Entry 5WBZ (X-ray diffraction, 2.40 A resolution); this record covers chains A and B.

== Chain A (and B) ==
Name: Ketohexokinase
Source organism: Homo sapiens
Notes: EC 2.7.1.3; chain B of this document is another copy of the same molecule, construct and numbering; everything in this record applies to it too
UniProt: P50053 (KHK_HUMAN); residue numbers follow UniProt; this construct covers 5-298
Amino-acid sequence (313 residues; each row starts with the number of its first residue; numbers below 1 keep their minus sign (Met-14 is residue -14)):
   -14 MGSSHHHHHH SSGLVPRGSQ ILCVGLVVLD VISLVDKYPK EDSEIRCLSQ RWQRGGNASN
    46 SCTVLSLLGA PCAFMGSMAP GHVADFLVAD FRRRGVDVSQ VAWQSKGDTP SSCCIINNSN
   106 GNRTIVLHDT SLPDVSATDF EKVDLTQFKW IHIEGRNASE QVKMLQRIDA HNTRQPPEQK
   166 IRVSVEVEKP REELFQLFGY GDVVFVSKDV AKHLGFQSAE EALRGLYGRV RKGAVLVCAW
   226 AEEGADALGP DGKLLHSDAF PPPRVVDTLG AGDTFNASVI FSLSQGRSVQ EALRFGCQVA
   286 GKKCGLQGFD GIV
Not modelled in the structure: -14 to 2 (chain B: -14 to -3)
Construct notes: expression tag (-14 to 4)
Small-molecule neighbours: A4J (6-[(3S,4S)-3,4-dihydroxypyrrolidin-1-yl]-2-[(3S)-3-hydroxy-3-methylpyrrolidin-1-yl]-4-(trifluoromethyl)pyridine-3-carbonitrile): Gly106, Asn107, Ala224, Trp225, Ala226, Glu227, Ala244, Pro246, Pro247, Val250, Thr253, Ala256, Gly257, Phe260, Cys282, Ala285, Gly286, Cys289
UniProt features mapped onto this chain:
  - binding site (beta-D-fructose): Asp15, Gly41, Asn42, Asn45, Asp258
  - binding site (ATP): Arg108, Ala226 to Gly229, Gly255 to Asp258
  - natural variant: Gly40 (G40R: In FRUCT), Ala43 (A43T: In FRUCT)

== Chain A / chain B interface ==
Pairs across the interface - 70 pairs, chain A then chain B:
  Leu14(A) - Trp37(B)  hydrophobic
  Ser18(A) - Val111(B)
  Val20(A) - Val111(B)  hydrophobic
  Tyr23(A) - Pro24(B)  hydrogen bond (side chain-backbone)
  Tyr23(A) - Glu26(B)
  Pro24(A) - Tyr23(B)  hydrogen bond (backbone-side chain)
  Pro24(A) - Val111(B)  hydrophobic
  Lys25(A) - Thr109(B)
  Glu26(A) - Tyr23(B)
  Glu26(A) - Asn102(B)  hydrogen bond
  Glu26(A) - Asn105(B)  hydrogen bond
  Glu26(A) - Asn107(B)
  Glu26(A) - Thr109(B)
  Asp27(A) - Asn107(B)
  Asp27(A) - Arg108(B)
  Asp27(A) - Thr109(B)  hydrogen bond (backbone-side chain)
  Ser28(A) - Thr109(B)
  Ser28(A) - Ile110(B)  hydrogen bond (backbone-backbone)
  Glu29(A) - Ile110(B)
  Glu29(A) - Leu112(B)
  Ile30(A) - Ile110(B)  hydrogen bond (backbone-backbone)
  Ile30(A) - Val111(B)
  Ile30(A) - Leu112(B)  hydrogen bond (backbone-backbone)
  Arg31(A) - Leu112(B)
  Arg31(A) - His113(B)  hydrogen bond (side chain-backbone)
  Cys32(A) - Val111(B)  hydrophobic
  Cys32(A) - Leu112(B)  hydrogen bond (backbone-backbone)
  Cys32(A) - Asp114(B)
  Leu33(A) - Asp114(B)
  Ser34(A) - Asp114(B)
  Gln35(A) - Asp93(B)
  Gln35(A) - Thr94(B)  hydrogen bond (side chain-backbone)
  Gln35(A) - Ser96(B)
  Gln35(A) - His113(B)
  Gln35(A) - Asp114(B)  hydrogen bond (side chain-backbone)
  Trp37(A) - Trp37(B)  hydrophobic
  Trp37(A) - His67(B)
  Trp37(A) - Val68(B)
  His67(A) - His67(B)
  Phe71(A) - His67(B)
  Ser96(A) - Gln35(B)  hydrogen bond
  Ser96(A) - Trp37(B)
  Cys98(A) - Val16(B)  hydrophobic
  Cys98(A) - Cys98(B)  hydrophobic
  Ile100(A) - Ile100(B)  hydrophobic
  Asn102(A) - Glu26(B)  hydrogen bond
  Asn107(A) - Glu26(B)
  Asn107(A) - Asp27(B)
  Arg108(A) - Asp27(B)  salt bridge
  Arg108(A) - Glu29(B)  salt bridge
  Thr109(A) - Lys25(B)
  Thr109(A) - Glu26(B)
  Thr109(A) - Asp27(B)  hydrogen bond (side chain-backbone)
  Thr109(A) - Ser28(B)
  Ile110(A) - Ser28(B)  hydrogen bond (backbone-backbone)
  Ile110(A) - Glu29(B)
  Ile110(A) - Ile30(B)  hydrogen bond (backbone-backbone)
  Val111(A) - Ser18(B)
  Val111(A) - Val20(B)  hydrophobic
  Val111(A) - Ile30(B)
  Val111(A) - Cys32(B)  hydrophobic
  Leu112(A) - Ile30(B)  hydrogen bond (backbone-backbone)
  Leu112(A) - Arg31(B)
  Leu112(A) - Cys32(B)  hydrogen bond (backbone-backbone)
  His113(A) - Cys32(B)
  His113(A) - Gln35(B)
  Asp114(A) - Arg31(B)  salt bridge
  Arg141(A) - Arg31(B)
  Glu173(A) - Glu29(B)
  Lys174(A) - Glu29(B)
Other interface residues (no listed pair), chain A (38 interface residues in all): Val16, Val68, Ser97, Asn105
Other interface residues (no listed pair), chain B (34 interface residues in all): Pro95, Thr115

== Overview ==
The interface between chain A and chain B involves 38 residues on one side and 34 on the other, with 19
hydrogen bonds and 3 salt bridges. Among the polar pairs are Arg108(A)-Asp27(B), Arg108(A)-Glu29(B) and
Asp114(A)-Arg31(B). Chain A binds compound A4J.
Both chains are Ketohexokinase (Homo sapiens). Entry 5WBZ (Structure of human Ketohexokinase complexed with
hits from fragment screening) was determined by X-ray diffraction (same publication as 5WBM, 5WBO, 5WBP, 5WBQ
and 5WBR).
